4AON - chains A and B of the 4 polymer chains in the assembly; structure by X-ray diffraction, 1.50 A resolution.

== Chain A ==
Molecule: Aspartate-alpha-decarboxylase beta chain
Organism: Escherichia coli
Notes: EC 4.1.1.11
UniProtKB: P0A790 (PAND_ECOKI); residues 1-24 here = UniProt positions 1-24
Chain sequence (41 residues; row label = number of the first residue in the row; numbers below 1 keep their minus sign (Met-16 is residue -16)):
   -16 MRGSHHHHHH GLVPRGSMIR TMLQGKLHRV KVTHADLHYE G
Disordered / not traced: -16 to -3
Construct notes: expression tag (-16 to 0)

== Chain B ==
Molecule: Aspartate-alpha-decarboxylase alpha chain
Organism: Escherichia coli
Notes: EC 4.1.1.11
UniProtKB: P0A790 (PAND_ECOKI); numbering as in UniProt (aligned over 25-126)
Chain sequence (103 residues; each row starts with the number of its first residue):
    25 X
    25 SCAIDQDFLD AAGILENEAI DIWNVTNGKR FSTYAIAAER GSRIISVNGA AAHCASVGDI
    85 VIIASFVTMP DEEARTWRPN VAYFEGDNEM KRTAKAIPVQ VA
Disordered / not traced: 123-126
Construct notes: microheterogeneity PYR_25 (Ser in P0A790)
Modified / non-standard residues: PYR (pyruvic acid) at position 25
Residues lining bound ligands:
  - glutamic acid (GLU), molecule 1: PYR_25, Ser25, Thr57, Tyr58, Ile60, Asn72, Gly73, Ala74, Ala75
  - glutamic acid (GLU), molecule 2: Trp47, Val49, Arg54, Ile86
UniProt features mapped onto this chain:
  - active site: Tyr58 (Proton donor)
  - binding site (substrate): Thr57, Gly73 to Ala75

== How chain A and chain B interact ==
Residue-residue contacts (95; chain A residue first):
  Met1(A) - Pro94(B)
  Met1(A) - Asp95(B)  hydrogen bond (backbone-backbone)
  Ile2(A) - Thr92(B)
  Ile2(A) - Met93(B)
  Ile2(A) - Pro94(B)
  Arg3(A) - Val91(B)
  Arg3(A) - Thr92(B)
  Arg3(A) - Met93(B)  hydrogen bond (backbone-backbone)
  Arg3(A) - Asp95(B)  salt bridge
  Arg3(A) - Ala98(B)
  Thr4(A) - Phe90(B)
  Thr4(A) - Val91(B)
  Thr4(A) - Thr92(B)
  Met5(A) - Phe90(B)
  Met5(A) - Val91(B)  hydrogen bond (backbone-backbone)
  Met5(A) - Ala98(B)
  Leu6(A) - Ala88(B)  hydrophobic
  Leu6(A) - Ser89(B)
  Leu6(A) - Phe90(B)
  Leu6(A) - Trp101(B)  hydrogen bond (backbone-side chain)
  Leu6(A) - Pro103(B)
  Gln7(A) - Ala36(B)  hydrogen bond (side chain-backbone)
  Gln7(A) - Gly37(B)  hydrogen bond (side chain-backbone)
  Gln7(A) - Ile38(B)
  Gln7(A) - Ser89(B)  hydrogen bond (backbone-backbone)
  Gln7(A) - Val91(B)
  Gln7(A) - Trp101(B)
  Gln7(A) - Pro103(B)
  Gln7(A) - Asn104(B)  hydrogen bond (backbone-backbone)
  Gly8(A) - Ala36(B)
  Gly8(A) - Ala88(B)
  Gly8(A) - Ser89(B)  hydrogen bond (backbone-backbone)
  Gly8(A) - Asn104(B)
  Lys9(A) - Ala36(B)
  Lys9(A) - Ile87(B)
  Lys9(A) - Asn104(B)  hydrogen bond (backbone-backbone)
  Lys9(A) - Val105(B)
  Lys9(A) - Ala106(B)  hydrogen bond (backbone-backbone)
  Leu10(A) - Ile28(B)  hydrophobic
  Leu10(A) - Phe32(B)
  Leu10(A) - Ala36(B)  hydrophobic
  Leu10(A) - Val85(B)
  Leu10(A) - Ile86(B)
  Leu10(A) - Ile87(B)  hydrogen bond (backbone-backbone)
  Leu10(A) - Ala106(B)
  Leu10(A) - Phe108(B)  hydrophobic
  His11(A) - Ile86(B)
  His11(A) - Ala106(B)  hydrogen bond (backbone-backbone)
  His11(A) - Tyr107(B)
  His11(A) - Phe108(B)  hydrogen bond (backbone-backbone)
  Arg12(A) - Val49(B)
  Arg12(A) - Ile84(B)
  Arg12(A) - Val85(B)  hydrogen bond (backbone-backbone)
  Arg12(A) - Ile86(B)
  Arg12(A) - Phe108(B)
  Val13(A) - Ile69(B)  hydrophobic
  Val13(A) - Asp83(B)
  Val13(A) - Ile84(B)
  Val13(A) - Val85(B)  hydrogen bond (backbone-backbone)
  Val13(A) - Ile87(B)  hydrophobic
  Val13(A) - Phe108(B)  hydrophobic
  Val13(A) - Asn112(B)
  Lys14(A) - Ile69(B)
  Lys14(A) - Gly82(B)
  Lys14(A) - Asp83(B)
  Lys14(A) - Ile84(B)
  Lys14(A) - Asn112(B)  hydrogen bond (backbone-side chain)
  Val15(A) - Ile69(B)
  Val15(A) - Val71(B)  hydrophobic
  Val15(A) - Ser80(B)
  Val15(A) - Val81(B)
  Val15(A) - Gly82(B)  hydrogen bond (backbone-backbone)
  Val15(A) - Asp83(B)  hydrogen bond (backbone-backbone)
  Val15(A) - Val85(B)  hydrophobic
  Thr16(A) - Arg67(B)
  Thr16(A) - Ile68(B)
  Thr16(A) - Ile69(B)  hydrogen bond (backbone-backbone)
  Thr16(A) - Val81(B)
  Thr16(A) - Asn112(B)
  His17(A) - Ile69(B)  hydrogen bond (backbone-backbone)
  His17(A) - Ser70(B)  hydrogen bond
  His17(A) - Val71(B)  hydrogen bond (backbone-backbone)
  His17(A) - Val81(B)
  Ala18(A) - Val71(B)
  Ala18(A) - Val81(B)
  Asp19(A) - Val71(B)  hydrogen bond (backbone-backbone)
  Asp19(A) - Asn72(B)
  Asp19(A) - Gly73(B)  hydrogen bond (backbone-backbone)
  Leu20(A) - Gly73(B)
  Leu20(A) - Ala76(B)
  Leu20(A) - His77(B)
  Tyr22(A) - Ser25(B)
  Tyr22(A) - Ile60(B)
  Tyr22(A) - Asn72(B)
  Tyr22(A) - Gly73(B)
Other interface residues (no listed pair), chain A (23 interface residues in all): Ser0, Gly24
Other interface residues (no listed pair), chain B (46 interface residues in all): Tyr58, Ala74, Ala79, Gly110

== Summary ==
23 residues of chain A face 46 of chain B across their interface, with 25 hydrogen bonds and 1 salt bridge.
Among the polar pairs are Arg3(A)-Asp95(B), Leu6(A)-Trp101(B) and Gln7(A)-Ala36(B). Glutamic acid is bound
between chain A and chain B.
Chain A is Aspartate-alpha-decarboxylase beta chain and chain B is Aspartate-alpha-decarboxylase alpha chain,
both from Escherichia coli; the structure, Conformational dynamics of aspartate alpha-decarboxylase active
site revealed by protein-ligand complexes: 1-methyl-L-aspartate complex, was determined by X-ray diffraction.
